5ZYT - chains A and E; structure by X-ray diffraction, 2.70 A resolution.

== Chain A ==
Protein: Mitochondrial genome maintenance exonuclease 1
Source organism: Homo sapiens
Notes: EC 3.1.-.-
Reference sequence: Q9BQP7 (MGME1_HUMAN); numbering as in UniProt (aligned over 21-344)
Sequence (324 residues; row label = number of the first residue in the row):
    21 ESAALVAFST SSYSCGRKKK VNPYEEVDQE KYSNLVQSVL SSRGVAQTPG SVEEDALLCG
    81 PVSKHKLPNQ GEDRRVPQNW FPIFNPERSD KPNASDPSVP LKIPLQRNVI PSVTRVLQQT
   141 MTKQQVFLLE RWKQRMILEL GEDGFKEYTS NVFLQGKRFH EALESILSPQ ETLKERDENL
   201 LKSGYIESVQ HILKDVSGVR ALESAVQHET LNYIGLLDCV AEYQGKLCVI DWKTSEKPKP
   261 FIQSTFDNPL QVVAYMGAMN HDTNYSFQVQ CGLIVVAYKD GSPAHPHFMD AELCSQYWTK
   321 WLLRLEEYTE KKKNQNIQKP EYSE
Unresolved in the structure: 21-95, 109-119, 190-198, 336-344
Swiss-Prot annotation at these positions:
  - active site: Asp238, Asp251, Lys253
  - modified residue: Ser343 (Phosphoserine)
  - natural variant: Tyr233 (Y233C: In MTDPS11)
  - mutagenesis: Asp251 (D251A: Abolishes catalytic activity), Lys253 (K253A: Abolishes catalytic activity; K253A: Abolishes exonuclease activity)
Reported in the primary citation:
  - binding site for the 18-nt DNA strand (chain E): Trp152, Phe173
  - mutagenesis - W152A, F173A: decreased catalytic activity on duplex-containing DNAs
  - mutagenesis - W152A, F173A: unchanged catalytic activity on ssDNA1
  - contacts within the chain: Trp152-Met156, Trp152-Phe165
  - catalytic residues: Lys253 (proposed by the authors, not directly observed)
  - catalytic residues: His180, Asp238, Asp251
  - mutagenesis - Q145A, H180Q, E184A, T254A: decreased catalytic activity on ssDNA2
  - mutagenesis - E223Q, D238N, D251N, Q271A, Y275A: decreased catalytic activity
  - mutagenesis - T134A, F266A: unchanged catalytic activity on ssDNA2

== Chain E ==
Molecule: 18-nt DNA strand
Sequence (18 nucleotides; row label = number of the first residue in the row):
     4 GGATCCTTCT TCTTCTTC
Unresolved in the structure: 4-8, 17-21

== How chain A and chain E interact ==
Contacting residue pairs (32):
  Ser132(A) - DC9(E)  hydrogen bond to the phosphate
  Ser132(A) - DT10(E)  phosphate contact
  Thr134(A) - DT10(E)  hydrogen bond to the phosphate
  Gln138(A) - DC12(E)  base contact
  Gln138(A) - DT13(E)  base contact
  Gln145(A) - DT14(E)  hydrogen bond to the base
  Leu148(A) - DT14(E)  base contact
  Leu149(A) - DT13(E)  sugar contact
  Leu149(A) - DT14(E)  sugar contact
  Arg151(A) - DC15(E)  salt bridge to the phosphate
  Trp152(A) - DT13(E)  hydrogen bond to the phosphate
  Trp152(A) - DT14(E)  sugar contact
  Val172(A) - DC12(E)  sugar contact
  Phe173(A) - DT11(E)  stacking on the base
  Phe173(A) - DC12(E)  base contact
  Gly176(A) - DT11(E)  phosphate contact
  His180(A) - DT11(E)  phosphate contact
  His180(A) - DC12(E)  phosphate contact
  Gly235(A) - DT10(E)  phosphate contact
  Leu236(A) - DT10(E)  hydrogen bond to the phosphate
  Asp238(A) - DT11(E)  phosphate contact
  Asp251(A) - DT11(E)  phosphate contact
  Lys253(A) - DC12(E)  phosphate contact
  Thr254(A) - DC12(E)  hydrogen bond to the phosphate
  Ser255(A) - DT13(E)  hydrogen bond to the phosphate
  Glu256(A) - DT13(E)  hydrogen bond to the phosphate
  Lys259(A) - DT13(E)  salt bridge to the phosphate
  Lys259(A) - DC15(E)  base contact
  Ser264(A) - DC15(E)  base contact
  Phe266(A) - DT14(E)  stacking on the base
  Phe266(A) - DC15(E)  base contact
  Tyr275(A) - DT10(E)  hydrogen bond to the phosphate
Other interface residues (no listed pair), chain A (31 interface residues in all): Val133, Lys177, Ile234, Trp252, Pro258, Gln263, Gln271

== Summary ==
Chain A and chain E form an interface of 31 and 7 residues respectively, with 9 hydrogen bonds, 2 salt bridges
and 2 aromatic stacking contacts. Polar pairs include Gln145(A)-DT14(E), Ser132(A)-DC9(E) and
Thr134(A)-DT10(E). The paper reports catalytic residues Lys253(A), His180(A) and Asp238(A) among others;
E223Q, D238N and D251N of chain A, among others, reduce catalytic activity; 13 substitutions were tested in
all.
Here chain A is Mitochondrial genome maintenance exonuclease 1 (Homo sapiens) and chain E is an 18-nt DNA
strand. Entry 5ZYT (Crystal structure of human MGME1 with 3' overhang double strand DNA3) was determined by
X-ray diffraction together with 5ZYU, 5ZYV and 5ZYW from the same study.
